Entry 3U9U (X-ray diffraction, 3.42 A resolution); this record covers chains A and B.

Chain A:
Name: Fab Heavy Chain
From: Mus musculus
Notes: antibody fragment or engineered binder
Sequence (224 residues; row label = number of the first residue in the row):
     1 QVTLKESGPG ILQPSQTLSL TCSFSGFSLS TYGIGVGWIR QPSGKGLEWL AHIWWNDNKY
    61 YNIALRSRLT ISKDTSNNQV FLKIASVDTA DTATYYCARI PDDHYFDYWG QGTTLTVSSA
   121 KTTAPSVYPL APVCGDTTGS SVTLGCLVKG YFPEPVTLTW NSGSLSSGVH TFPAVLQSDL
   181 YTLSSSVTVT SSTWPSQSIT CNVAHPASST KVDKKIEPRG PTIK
Unresolved in the structure: 135-139
Disulfides: C22-C97, C146-C201

Chain B:
Name: Fab Light Chain
From: Mus musculus
Notes: antibody fragment or engineered binder
Sequence (219 residues; numbered 1 to 219; the number before each row is that of its first residue):
     1 DVLMTQTPLS LPVSLGDQAS ISCRSSQSIV HSNGNTYLEW YLQKPGQSPK LLIYKVSNRF
    61 SGVPDRFSGS GSGTDFTLKI SRVEAEDLGV YYCFQGSHVP WTFGGGTKLE IKRADAAPTV
   121 SIFPPSSEQL TSGGASVVCF LNNFYPKDIN VKWKIDGSER QNGVLNSWTD QDSKDSTYSM
   181 SSTLTLTKDE YERHNSYTCE ATHKTSTSPI VKSFNRNEC
Disulfides: C23-C93, C139-C199

How chain A and chain B interact:
Pairs across the interface - 82 pairs, chain A then chain B:
  I39(A) - F103(B)  hydrophobic
  Q41(A) - Q43(B)  hydrogen bond
  Q41(A) - Y92(B)
  K45(A) - Y92(B)
  G46(A) - Y92(B)
  L47(A) - P49(B)  hydrophobic
  L47(A) - Y92(B)  hydrophobic
  L47(A) - F103(B)  hydrophobic
  W49(A) - V99(B)  hydrophobic
  W49(A) - P100(B)  hydrophobic
  W49(A) - W101(B)
  H52(A) - W101(B)
  N62(A) - P100(B)
  Y96(A) - Q43(B)
  Y96(A) - S48(B)
  I100(A) - W101(B)  hydrophobic
  D103(A) - Y37(B)  hydrogen bond
  D103(A) - K55(B)  salt bridge
  H104(A) - H31(B)
  H104(A) - Y37(B)
  H104(A) - G96(B)
  H104(A) - W101(B)
  Y105(A) - E39(B)
  Y105(A) - L51(B)  hydrophobic
  Y105(A) - Y54(B)
  Y105(A) - F94(B)  hydrophobic
  Y105(A) - W101(B)
  F106(A) - Y41(B)  hydrogen bond (backbone-side chain)
  F106(A) - L51(B)
  F106(A) - W101(B)  hydrophobic
  D107(A) - F60(B)
  Y108(A) - F60(B)  hydrophobic
  Y108(A) - S61(B)
  W109(A) - Y41(B)
  W109(A) - P49(B)
  W109(A) - F103(B)  hydrophobic
  G110(A) - S48(B)  hydrogen bond (backbone-side chain)
  Y128(A) - S126(B)
  Y128(A) - E128(B)
  Y128(A) - Q129(B)
  P129(A) - S126(B)
  P129(A) - E128(B)
  L130(A) - F123(B)
  L130(A) - P124(B)
  L130(A) - V138(B)  hydrophobic
  A131(A) - F123(B)
  V133(A) - I122(B)
  V133(A) - P124(B)
  V133(A) - F214(B)  hydrophobic
  C134(A) - C219(B)  hydrophobic
  T143(A) - S121(B)
  T143(A) - F123(B)
  L144(A) - F123(B)
  G145(A) - F123(B)
  G145(A) - F140(B)
  L147(A) - S136(B)
  K149(A) - S136(B)
  K149(A) - T185(B)
  H170(A) - N142(B)
  H170(A) - N143(B)  hydrogen bond
  H170(A) - S179(B)  hydrogen bond
  T171(A) - T169(B)
  F172(A) - F140(B)  hydrophobic
  F172(A) - N142(B)
  F172(A) - S167(B)
  F172(A) - T169(B)
  F172(A) - S179(B)
  F172(A) - M180(B)
  F172(A) - S181(B)
  P173(A) - S167(B)  hydrogen bond (backbone-side chain)
  P173(A) - W168(B)
  V175(A) - L165(B)  hydrophobic
  V175(A) - N166(B)
  V175(A) - S167(B)
  Q177(A) - L165(B)
  Q177(A) - T185(B)  hydrogen bond
  S184(A) - F140(B)
  S184(A) - S181(B)  hydrogen bond
  S186(A) - F140(B)
  S186(A) - N142(B)  hydrogen bond
  R219(A) - P125(B)
  R219(A) - C219(B)
Interface residues without a listed pair, chain A (46 interface residues in all): E48, Y60, I63, Q111, P132, L176, S185, K214
Interface residues without a listed pair, chain B (50 interface residues in all): D1, Q47, G105, S127, S132, T183, E218

In short:
The interface between chain A and chain B involves 46 residues on one side and 50 on the other, with 10
hydrogen bonds and 1 salt bridge. Polar contacts include D103(A)-K55(B), Q41(A)-Q43(B) and D103(A)-Y37(B).
Here chain A is Fab Heavy Chain and chain B is Fab Light Chain, both from Mus musculus. Entry 3U9U (Crystal
Structure of Extracellular Domain of Human ErbB4/Her4 in complex with the Fab fragment of mAb1479) was
determined by X-ray diffraction.
